Entry 8K4Q (X-ray diffraction, 2.59 A resolution); this record covers chains A and B of the 4 polymer chains in the assembly.

Chain A:
Protein: Interleukin-4 receptor subunit alpha
Organism: Homo sapiens
Reference sequence: Q53EP8 (Q53EP8_HUMAN); residues 1-207 here correspond to UniProt positions 26-232 (UniProt number = residue number + 25)
Chain sequence (214 residues; row label = number of the first residue in the row):
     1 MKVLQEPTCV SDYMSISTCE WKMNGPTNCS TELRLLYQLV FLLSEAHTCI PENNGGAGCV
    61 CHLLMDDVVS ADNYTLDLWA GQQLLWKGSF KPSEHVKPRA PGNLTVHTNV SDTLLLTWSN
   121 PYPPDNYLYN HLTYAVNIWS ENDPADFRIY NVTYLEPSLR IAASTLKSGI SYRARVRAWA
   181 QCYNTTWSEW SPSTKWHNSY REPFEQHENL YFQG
Disordered / not traced: 1-2, 201-214
Sequence notes: expression tag (208-214)
Disulfides: Cys9-Cys19, Cys29-Cys59, Cys49-Cys61
Covalent attachments: N-acetylglucosamine (NAG) linked to Asn73, Asn109, Asn151, Asn184

Chain B:
Protein: IL-4R nanobody HuNb103
Organism: Camelus dromedarius
Notes: antibody fragment or engineered binder
Chain sequence (121 residues; each row starts with the number of its first residue; numbers below 1 keep their minus sign (Gly-1 is residue -1)):
    -1 GSEVQLQESG GGLVQPGGSL RLSCAASGST SYRYCMAWFR QAPGKGLEAV ASIRPRSGRA
    59 YYADSVKGRF TISRDNSKNT LYLQMNSLRA EDTAMYYCAA SDNDGNCQDY WGKGTLVTVS
   119 S
Disordered / not traced: -1 to 0, 119
Disulfides: Cys22-Cys96, Cys33-Cys105

Interface between chain A and chain B:
Pairs across the interface (33):
  Phe41(A) - Tyr32(B)
  Phe41(A) - Cys33(B)  hydrophobic
  Phe41(A) - Ser50(B)
  Phe41(A) - Ile51(B)
  Phe41(A) - Arg52(B)
  Phe41(A) - Tyr59(B)  hydrophobic
  Phe41(A) - Gly103(B)
  Leu42(A) - Ala35(B)  hydrophobic
  Leu42(A) - Phe37(B)  hydrophobic
  Leu42(A) - Ala47(B)  hydrophobic
  Leu42(A) - Ser50(B)  hydrogen bond (backbone-side chain)
  Leu42(A) - Gly103(B)  hydrogen bond (backbone-backbone)
  Leu42(A) - Cys105(B)  hydrophobic
  Leu43(A) - Val48(B)
  Leu43(A) - Ala49(B)
  Leu43(A) - Ser50(B)
  Leu43(A) - Tyr59(B)
  Leu43(A) - Tyr60(B)
  Leu43(A) - Ala61(B)
  Ser44(A) - Tyr59(B)
  Glu45(A) - Arg57(B)  salt bridge
  His47(A) - Arg57(B)  hydrogen bond
  Asp66(A) - Arg52(B)  salt bridge
  Asp66(A) - Ser55(B)  hydrogen bond
  Asp67(A) - Arg52(B)  salt bridge
  Asp67(A) - Arg54(B)  salt bridge
  Asp67(A) - Ser55(B)  hydrogen bond (side chain-backbone)
  Val69(A) - Tyr32(B)  hydrophobic
  Val69(A) - Arg52(B)
  Val69(A) - Arg54(B)
  Ala71(A) - Tyr32(B)
  Asp72(A) - Tyr32(B)  hydrogen bond
  Asp72(A) - Arg52(B)  salt bridge
Interface residues without a listed pair, chain A (15 interface residues in all): Leu39, Val40, Val68, Asn73
Interface residues without a listed pair, chain B (20 interface residues in all): Lys65, Asn104

In short:
15 residues of chain A face 20 of chain B across their interface, with 6 hydrogen bonds and 5 salt bridges.
Among the polar pairs are Glu45(A)-Arg57(B), Asp66(A)-Arg52(B) and Asp67(A)-Arg52(B). Covalently linked
N-acetylglucosamine: at Asn73(A), Asn109(A), Asn151(A) and Asn184(A).
Chain A is Interleukin-4 receptor subunit alpha (Homo sapiens) and chain B is IL-4R nanobody HuNb103 (Camelus
dromedarius); the structure, Crystal structure of nanobody HuNb103 bound to human interleukin-4 receptor
subunit alpha, was determined by X-ray diffraction.
